PDB entry 8R2M | electron microscopy, 3.44 A resolution | chains A and C of the 10 polymer chains in the assembly

Chain A:
Molecule: DNA-directed RNA polymerase subunit alpha
From: Mycolicibacterium smegmatis MC2 155
Notes: EC 2.7.7.6
UniProtKB: A0QSL8 (RPOA_MYCS2); residues 1-350 here = UniProt positions 1-350
Chain sequence (350 residues; each row starts with the number of its first residue):
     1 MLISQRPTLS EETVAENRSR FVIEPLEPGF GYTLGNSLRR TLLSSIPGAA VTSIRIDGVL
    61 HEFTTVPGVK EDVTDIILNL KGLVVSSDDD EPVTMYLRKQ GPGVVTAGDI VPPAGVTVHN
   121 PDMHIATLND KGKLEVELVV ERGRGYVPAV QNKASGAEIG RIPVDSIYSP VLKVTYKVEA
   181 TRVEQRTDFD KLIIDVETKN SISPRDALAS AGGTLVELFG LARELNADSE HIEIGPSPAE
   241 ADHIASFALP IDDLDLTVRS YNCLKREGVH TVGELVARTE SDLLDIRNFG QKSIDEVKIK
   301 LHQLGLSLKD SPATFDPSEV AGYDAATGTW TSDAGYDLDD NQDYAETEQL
Disordered / not traced: 227-350

Chain C:
Molecule: DNA-directed RNA polymerase subunit beta
From: Mycolicibacterium smegmatis MC2 155
Notes: EC 2.7.7.6
UniProtKB: P60281 (RPOB_MYCS2); numbering as in UniProt (aligned over 1-1169)
Chain sequence (1169 residues; numbered 1 to 1169; the number before each row is that of its first residue):
     1 MLEGCILAVS SQSKSNAITN NSVPGAPNRV SFAKLREPLE VPGLLDVQTD SFEWLVGSDR
    61 WRQAAIDRGE ENPVGGLEEV LAELSPIEDF SGSMSLSFSD PRFDEVKASV DECKDKDMTY
   121 AAPLFVTAEF INNNTGEIKS QTVFMGDFPM MTEKGTFIIN GTERVVVSQL VRSPGVYFDE
   181 TIDKSTEKTL HSVKVIPGRG AWLEFDVDKR DTVGVRIDRK RRQPVTVLLK ALGWTNEQIV
   241 ERFGFSEIMM GTLEKDTTSG TDEALLDIYR KLRPGEPPTK ESAQTLLENL FFKEKRYDLA
   301 RVGRYKVNKK LGLNAGKPIT SSTLTEEDVV ATIEYLVRLH EGQTSMTVPG GVEVPVEVDD
   361 IDHFGNRRLR TVGELIQNQI RVGLSRMERV VRERMTTQDV EAITPQTLIN IRPVVAAIKE
   421 FFGTSQLSQF MDQNNPLSGL THKRRLSALG PGGLSRERAG LEVRDVHPSH YGRMCPIETP
   481 EGPNIGLIGS LSVYARVNPF GFIETPYRKV ENGVVTDQID YLTADEEDRH VVAQANSPTD
   541 ENGRFTEDRV MVRKKGGEVE FVSADQVDYM DVSPRQMVSV ATAMIPFLEH DDANRALMGA
   601 NMQRQAVPLV RSEAPLVGTG MELRAAIDAG DVVVADKTGV IEEVSADYIT VMADDGTRQS
   661 YRLRKFARSN HGTCANQRPI VDAGQRVEAG QVIADGPCTQ NGEMALGKNL LVAIMPWEGH
   721 NYEDAIILSN RLVEEDVLTS IHIEEHEIDA RDTKLGAEEI TRDIPNVSDE VLADLDERGI
   781 VRIGAEVRDG DILVGKVTPK GETELTPEER LLRAIFGEKA REVRDTSLKV PHGESGKVIG
   841 IRVFSREDDD ELPAGVNELV RVYVAQKRKI SDGDKLAGRH GNKGVIGKIL PVEDMPFLPD
   901 GTPVDIILNT HGVPRRMNIG QILETHLGWV AKAGWNIDVA AGVPDWASKL PEELYSAPAD
   961 STVATPVFDG AQEGELAGLL GSTLPNRDGE VMVDADGKST LFDGRSGEPF PYPVTVGYMY
  1021 ILKLHHLVDD KIHARSTGPY SMITQQPLGG KAQFGGQRFG EMECWAMQAY GAAYTLQELL
  1081 TIKSDDTVGR VKVYEAIVKG ENIPEPGIPE SFKVLLKELQ SLCLNVEVLS SDGAAIEMRD
  1141 GDDEDLERAA ANLGINLSRN ESASVEDLA
Disordered / not traced: 1-20, 1131-1169
Curated features (UniProtKB/Swiss-Prot):
  - mutagenesis: Q429 (Q429K/L: Rifampicin (Rif) resistant), D432 (D432V: Rifampicin (Rif) resistant; D432Y: Rifampicin (Rif) resistant; RbpA no longer rescues transcription in the presence of Rif. Decreased affinity for Rif, no change in affinity for RbpA), H442 (H442D/L/P/R/Y: Rifampicin (Rif) resistant), R445 (R445L/P: Rifampicin (Rif) resistant), S447 (S447L/P/W: Rifampicin (Rif) resistant; RbpA no longer rescues transcription in the presence of Rif, decreased affinity for Rif, no change in affinity for RbpA; tested in the Leu mutation), L449 (L449P: Rifampicin (Rif) resistant)

Chain A / chain C interface:
Contacting residue pairs (60; chain A residue first):
  R18(A) with D988(C), salt bridge
  Y32(A) with F1002(C), hydrophobic; G1007(C); E1008(C)
  N36(A) with D1003(C); G1004(C), hydrogen bond (side chain-backbone); R1005(C); G1007(C)
  R39(A) with E893(C); F897(C); G901(C), hydrogen bond (side chain-backbone)
  R40(A) with E893(C); D894(C), salt bridge; G1004(C), hydrogen bond (side chain-backbone)
  S44(A) with E893(C)
  L60(A) with I783(C)
  H61(A) with I839(C)
  E62(A) with K867(C), salt bridge
  F63(A) with F666(C); I741(C), hydrophobic; I839(C), hydrophobic; A865(C), hydrophobic
  T64(A) with F666(C)
  T65(A) with D647(C), hydrogen bond; K665(C)
  G68(A) with S645(C)
  V69(A) with A646(C), hydrogen bond (backbone-backbone)
  K70(A) with A646(C); P679(C); V681(C), hydrogen bond (side chain-backbone); D682(C), salt bridge
  D72(A) with A646(C); K665(C), salt bridge; N676(C), hydrogen bond
  T74(A) with F666(C)
  D75(A) with R611(C), salt bridge
  L78(A) with V610(C), hydrophobic; R611(C)
  N129(A) with E643(C); V644(C)
  K131(A) with E643(C), salt bridge; Y648(C)
  Y146(A) with V733(C); E734(C); K869(C)
  Q151(A) with E786(C)
  K153(A) with E786(C)
  I159(A) with A785(C), hydrophobic
  D165(A) with K869(C), salt bridge
  I167(A) with E734(C)
  K173(A) with D900(C); T902(C), hydrogen bond
  V174(A) with G901(C)
  T175(A) with P899(C), hydrogen bond (side chain-backbone); D900(C); G901(C), hydrogen bond (side chain-backbone)
  Y176(A) with F897(C); F1002(C), hydrophobic; G1007(C), hydrogen bond (side chain-backbone)
  E197(A) with R987(C), salt bridge
Other interface residues (no listed pair), chain A (38 interface residues in all): R20, T33, L43, E71, N79, K81
Other interface residues (no listed pair), chain C (49 interface residues in all): R678, I680, D736, R782, G784, K837, V838, L898, S1006, P1009

In short:
Chain A and chain C form an interface of 38 and 49 residues respectively, with 11 hydrogen bonds and 9 salt
bridges. Polar contacts include R18(A)-D988(C), R40(A)-D894(C) and E62(A)-K867(C). UniProt lists 6 mutagenesis
sites on chain C.
Here chain A is DNA-directed RNA polymerase subunit alpha and chain C is DNA-directed RNA polymerase subunit
beta, both from Mycolicibacterium smegmatis MC2 155. Entry 8R2M (Mycobacterium smegnatis RNA polymerase
transcription initiation complex with SigmaA, RbpA, HelD N-terminal domain and an upstream-fork ...) was
determined by electron microscopy, deposited together with 8Q3I, 8QN8, 8QTI, 8QU6, 8R3M, 8R6P and 8R6R.
